PDB entry 1EGC | X-ray diffraction, 2.60 A resolution | chains C and D of the 4 polymer chains in the assembly

== Chain C (and D) ==
Protein: Medium chain acyl-CoA dehydrogenase
Source organism: Homo sapiens
Notes: EC 1.3.99.3; chain D of this document is another copy of the same molecule, construct and numbering; everything in this record applies to it too
Reference sequence: P11310 (ACADM_HUMAN); residues 1-396 here correspond to UniProt positions 26-421 (UniProt number = residue number + 25)
Sequence (396 residues; row label = number of the first residue in the row):
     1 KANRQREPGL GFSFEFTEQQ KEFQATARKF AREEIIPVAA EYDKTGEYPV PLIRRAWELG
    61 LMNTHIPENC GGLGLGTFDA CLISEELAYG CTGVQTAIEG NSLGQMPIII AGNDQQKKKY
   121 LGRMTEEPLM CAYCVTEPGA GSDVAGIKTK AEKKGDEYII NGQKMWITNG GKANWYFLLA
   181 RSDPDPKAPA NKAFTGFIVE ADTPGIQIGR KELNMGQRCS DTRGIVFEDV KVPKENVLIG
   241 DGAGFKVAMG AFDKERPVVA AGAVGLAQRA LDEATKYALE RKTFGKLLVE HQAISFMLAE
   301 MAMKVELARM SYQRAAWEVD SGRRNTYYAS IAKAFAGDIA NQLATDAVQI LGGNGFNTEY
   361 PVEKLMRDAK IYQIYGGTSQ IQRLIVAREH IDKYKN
Unresolved in the structure: 1-9
Construct notes: engineered mutation Glu-255 (Thr280 in P11310), Gly-376 (Glu401 in P11310)
UniProt features mapped onto this chain:
  - binding site (FAD): Tyr-133 to Ser-142, Trp-166 to Thr-168, Arg-281 to Thr-283, His-291, Gln-292, Gln-349 to Gly-353
  - binding site (octanoyl-CoA): Ser-142, Asp-253, Arg-256
  - modified residue: Lys-44 (N6-acetyllysine), Lys-154 (N6-succinyllysine), Lys-187 (N6-acetyllysine), Lys-192 (N6-acetyllysine), Lys-234 (N6-acetyllysine), Lys-246 (N6-acetyllysine), Lys-254 (N6-acetyllysine), Lys-276 (N6-acetyllysine), Thr-326 (Phosphothreonine)
Small-molecule neighbours:
  - octanoyl-coenzyme A (CO8): Thr-96, Glu-99, Gly-100, Leu-103, Tyr-133, Thr-136, Gly-141, Ser-142, Asp-143, Val-144, Ala-145, Thr-168, Ala-190, Asn-191, Phe-245, Met-249, Phe-252, Asp-253, Glu-255, Val-259, Arg-324, Thr-326, Tyr-375, Gly-376, Gly-377, Ile-381, Ile-385, Arg-388
  - FAD (flavin-adenine dinucleotide), molecule 1: Leu-103, Tyr-133, Cys-134, Val-135, Thr-136, Ala-140, Gly-141, Ser-142, Met-165, Trp-166, Ile-167, Thr-168, Asn-214, Thr-222, Ile-371, Ile-374, Tyr-375, Gly-376, Gly-377, Thr-378, Gln-380, Leu-384
  - FAD, molecule 2: Tyr-277, Arg-281, Thr-283, Phe-284, Leu-288, His-291, Ala-293, Ile-294, Gln-349, Ile-350, Gly-352, Gly-353, Phe-356
What the authors report for this chain:
  - catalytic residues: Glu-255
  - binding site for octanoyl-coenzyme A: Gly-376

== How chain C and chain D interact ==
Residue-residue contacts - 66 pairs, chain C then chain D:
  Pro-138(C) / Arg-281(D)  hydrogen bond (backbone-side chain)
  Gly-139(C) / Arg-281(D)
  Ala-140(C) / Arg-281(D)
  Ser-142(C) / Phe-284(D)
  Asp-143(C) / Thr-283(D)
  Asp-143(C) / Phe-284(D)
  Trp-166(C) / Asn-354(D)
  Trp-166(C) / Asn-357(D)
  Arg-210(C) / Glu-359(D)  salt bridge
  Leu-213(C) / Asn-357(D)
  Leu-213(C) / Thr-358(D)  hydrogen bond (backbone-side chain)
  Asn-214(C) / Phe-356(D)  hydrogen bond (side chain-backbone)
  Asn-214(C) / Asn-357(D)
  Met-215(C) / Phe-356(D)  hydrogen bond (backbone-backbone)
  Met-215(C) / Glu-363(D)
  Met-215(C) / Arg-367(D)
  Gly-216(C) / Phe-356(D)
  Gln-217(C) / Phe-356(D)
  Arg-281(C) / Pro-138(D)  hydrogen bond (side chain-backbone)
  Arg-281(C) / Gly-139(D)  hydrogen bond (side chain-backbone)
  Arg-281(C) / Ala-140(D)
  Thr-283(C) / Asp-143(D)
  Phe-284(C) / Ser-142(D)
  Phe-284(C) / Asp-143(D)
  Ile-294(C) / Gln-380(D)
  Thr-345(C) / Lys-370(D)  hydrogen bond (backbone-side chain)
  Val-348(C) / Lys-370(D)
  Gln-349(C) / Lys-370(D)  hydrogen bond
  Gln-349(C) / Gln-373(D)  hydrogen bond (side chain-backbone)
  Gln-349(C) / Ile-374(D)
  Gln-349(C) / Thr-378(D)
  Gln-349(C) / Gln-380(D)  hydrogen bond
  Gly-352(C) / Ile-374(D)
  Gly-353(C) / Trp-166(D)
  Asn-354(C) / Trp-166(D)
  Phe-356(C) / Asn-214(D)
  Phe-356(C) / Met-215(D)  hydrogen bond (backbone-backbone)
  Phe-356(C) / Gly-216(D)
  Phe-356(C) / Arg-367(D)
  Phe-356(C) / Lys-370(D)
  Phe-356(C) / Ile-371(D)  hydrophobic
  Asn-357(C) / Trp-166(D)
  Asn-357(C) / Glu-212(D)
  Asn-357(C) / Leu-213(D)  hydrogen bond (side chain-backbone)
  Asn-357(C) / Asn-214(D)  hydrogen bond
  Thr-358(C) / Leu-213(D)  hydrogen bond (side chain-backbone)
  Glu-359(C) / Arg-210(D)  salt bridge
  Glu-363(C) / Met-215(D)
  Met-366(C) / Met-215(D)  hydrophobic
  Met-366(C) / Met-366(D)
  Met-366(C) / Lys-370(D)
  Arg-367(C) / Met-215(D)
  Arg-367(C) / Phe-356(D)
  Arg-367(C) / Arg-367(D)
  Lys-370(C) / Thr-345(D)  hydrogen bond
  Lys-370(C) / Val-348(D)
  Lys-370(C) / Gln-349(D)
  Lys-370(C) / Phe-356(D)
  Ile-371(C) / Phe-356(D)  hydrophobic
  Gln-373(C) / Gln-349(D)
  Ile-374(C) / Gln-349(D)
  Ile-374(C) / Gly-352(D)
  Ile-374(C) / Gly-353(D)
  Ile-374(C) / Phe-356(D)  hydrophobic
  Gln-380(C) / Met-297(D)
  Gln-380(C) / Gln-349(D)
Other interface residues (no listed pair), chain C (39 interface residues in all): Gly-141, Glu-212, Met-297, Asp-368, Ser-379
Other interface residues (no listed pair), chain D (38 interface residues in all): Glu-137, Gln-217, Ser-379

== Overview ==
39 residues of chain C and 38 residues of chain D are in contact, with 15 hydrogen bonds and 2 salt bridges.
Among the polar pairs are Arg-210(C)/Glu-359(D), Pro-138(C)/Arg-281(D) and Leu-213(C)/Thr-358(D). Ligands of
chain C: octanoyl-coenzyme A and flavin-adenine dinucleotide. From the paper: the catalytic residue
Glu-255(C); a binding site for octanoyl-coenzyme A at Gly-376(C).
Both chains are Medium chain acyl-CoA dehydrogenase (Homo sapiens). Entry 1EGC (Structure of T255E, E376G
mutant of human medium chain acyl-CoA dehydrogenase complexed with octanoyl-CoA) was determined by X-ray
diffraction (same publication as 1EGD and 1EGE).
